PDB entry 1H7G | X-ray diffraction, 2.13 A resolution | chains A and B

Chain A (and B):
Name: 3-deoxy-manno-octulosonate cytidylyltransferase
Source organism: Escherichia coli
Notes: EC 2.7.7.38; chain B of this document is another copy of the same molecule, construct and numbering; everything in this record applies to it too
UniProt: P42216 (KSU5_ECOLI); residue numbers follow UniProt; this construct covers 1-245
Sequence (245 residues; each row starts with the number of its first residue):
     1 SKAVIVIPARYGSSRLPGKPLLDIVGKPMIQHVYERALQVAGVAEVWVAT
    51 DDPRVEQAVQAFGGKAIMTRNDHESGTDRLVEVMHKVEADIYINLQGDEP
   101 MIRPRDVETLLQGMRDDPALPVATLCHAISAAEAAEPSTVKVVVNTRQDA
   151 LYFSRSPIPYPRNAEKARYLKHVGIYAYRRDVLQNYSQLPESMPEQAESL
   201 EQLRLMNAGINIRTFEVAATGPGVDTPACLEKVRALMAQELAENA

Interface between chain A and chain B:
Contacting residue pairs (59; chain A residue first):
  Pro137(A) with Tyr160(B)
  Val143(A) with Tyr152(B), hydrophobic; Pro194(B), hydrophobic
  Asn145(A) with Met206(B); Asn207(B)
  Thr146(A) with Asn207(B), hydrogen bond (backbone-backbone)
  Arg147(A) with Gly209(B)
  Leu151(A) with Leu151(B)
  Tyr152(A) with Tyr152(B), hydrophobic; Ile158(B), hydrophobic; Pro159(B)
  Ser154(A) with Tyr160(B)
  Arg155(A) with Tyr160(B); Arg162(B)
  Ser156(A) with Pro157(B), hydrogen bond (side chain-backbone); Tyr160(B)
  Pro157(A) with Ser156(B), hydrogen bond (backbone-side chain)
  Ile158(A) with Tyr152(B), hydrophobic; Ser154(B)
  Pro159(A) with Tyr152(B); Ala197(B), hydrophobic; Glu198(B)
  Tyr160(A) with Pro137(B); Arg155(B); Ser156(B); Ala197(B); Glu198(B), hydrogen bond (backbone-side chain)
  Pro161(A) with Ala197(B)
  Arg162(A) with Pro137(B); Arg155(B); Ala197(B), hydrogen bond (backbone-backbone); Glu198(B); Ser199(B)
  Asn163(A) with Gln196(B), hydrogen bond (side chain-backbone); Ala197(B), hydrogen bond (backbone-backbone); Ser199(B)
  Lys166(A) with Met193(B); Gln196(B)
  Ala167(A) with Ala197(B), hydrophobic
  Arg168(A) with Met193(B)
  Met193(A) with Pro159(B), hydrophobic; Lys166(B); Arg168(B)
  Pro194(A) with Val143(B), hydrophobic
  Gln196(A) with Asn163(B), hydrogen bond (backbone-side chain)
  Ala197(A) with Pro159(B), hydrophobic; Tyr160(B); Pro161(B); Arg162(B), hydrogen bond (backbone-backbone); Asn163(B), hydrogen bond (backbone-backbone); Ala167(B), hydrophobic
  Glu198(A) with Pro159(B); Tyr160(B), hydrogen bond (side chain-backbone); Arg162(B)
  Ser199(A) with Arg162(B)
  Met206(A) with Asn145(B); Leu151(B)
  Asn207(A) with Asn145(B); Thr146(B), hydrogen bond (backbone-side chain)
Also at the interface, not in a pair above, chain A (31 interface residues in all): Val144, Ala208, Gly209
Also at the interface, not in a pair above, chain B (30 interface residues in all): Val144, Ala208

In short:
The interface between chain A and chain B involves 31 residues on one side and 30 on the other, with 12
hydrogen bonds. Polar contacts include Ser156(A)-Pro157(B), Tyr160(A)-Glu198(B) and Asn163(A)-Gln196(B).
Both chains are 3-deoxy-manno-octulosonate cytidylyltransferase (Escherichia coli). Entry 1H7G (The structure
of CMP:2-keto-3-deoxy-manno-octonic acid synthetase and of its complexes with substrates and substrate
analogues, CTP ...) was determined by X-ray diffraction (same publication as 1H7E, 1H7F, 1H7H and 1H7T).
